Entry 8BCK (X-ray diffraction, 1.96 A resolution); this record covers chain A.

[Chain A]
Name: MOBP
Source organism: Tipula oleracea nudivirus
UniProtKB: A0A0B4VFQ3 (A0A0B4VFQ3_9VIRU); residue numbers follow UniProt; this construct covers 1-241
Chain sequence (241 residues; row label = number of the first residue in the row):
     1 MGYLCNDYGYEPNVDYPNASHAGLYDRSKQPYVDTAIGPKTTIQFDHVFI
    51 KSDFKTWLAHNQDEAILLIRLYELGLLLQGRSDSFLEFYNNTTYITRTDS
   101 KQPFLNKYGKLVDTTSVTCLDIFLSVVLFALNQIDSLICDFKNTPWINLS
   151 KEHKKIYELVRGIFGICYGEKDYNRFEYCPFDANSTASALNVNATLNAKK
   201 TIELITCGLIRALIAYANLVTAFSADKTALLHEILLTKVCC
Disordered / not traced: 1-8, 165-177, 237-241
Disulfides: C119-C179
Metal / ion sites: Ca2+: D140, N143, N148
Reported in the primary citation:
  - conformationally variable residues (order/disorder transition): C5

[Summary]
D140, N143 and N148 form the Ca2+ site. The paper reports conformational variability at C5.
Chain A is MOBP (Tipula oleracea nudivirus); the structure, Recombinant Tipula oleracea Nudivirus polyhedrin,
was determined by X-ray diffraction together with 8BC5 and 8BCL from the same study.
